7CUY - chain A; structure by X-ray diffraction, 2.08 A resolution.

== Chain A ==
Molecule: Low molecular weight phosphotyrosine protein phosphatase 1
From: Drosophila melanogaster
Notes: EC 3.1.3.48, 3.1.3.2
Reference sequence: P82890 (PPAC1_DROME); numbering as in UniProt (aligned over 1-155)
Amino-acid sequence (163 residues; row label = number of the first residue in the row):
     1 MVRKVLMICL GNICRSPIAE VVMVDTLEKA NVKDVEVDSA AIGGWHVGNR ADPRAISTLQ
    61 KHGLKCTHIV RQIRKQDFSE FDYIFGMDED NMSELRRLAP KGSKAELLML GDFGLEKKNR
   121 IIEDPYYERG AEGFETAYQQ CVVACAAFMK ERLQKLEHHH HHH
Disordered / not traced: 1, 156-163
Sequence notes: expression tag (156-163)
Curated features (UniProtKB/Swiss-Prot):
  - active site: Cys-9 (Nucleophile), Arg-15, Asp-124 (Proton donor)
What the authors report for this chain:
  - catalytic residues: Cys-9, Arg-15, Asp-124
  - binding site for the ligand EPE: Arg-15
  - mutagenesis - C9S: abolished catalytic activity on phosphotyrosine
  - mutagenesis - C9S: abolished catalytic activity on pNPP

== In short ==
Curated annotation (UniProt) lists 3 active-site residues. From the paper: catalytic residues Cys-9, Arg-15
and Asp-124; C9S abolishes catalytic activity on phosphotyrosine.
Chain A is Low molecular weight phosphotyrosine protein phosphatase 1 (Drosophila melanogaster); the
structure, Crystal structure of Primo-1, was determined by X-ray diffraction, deposited together with 7BTG.
